PDB entry 1W7A | X-ray diffraction, 2.27 A resolution | chains A and B of the 4 polymer chains in the assembly

== Chain A (and B) ==
Name: DNA mismatch repair protein muts
Organism: Escherichia coli
Notes: chain B of this document is another copy of the same molecule, construct and numbering; everything in this record applies to it too
Reference sequence: P23909 (MUTS_ECOLI); numbering as in UniProt (aligned over 1-800)
Chain sequence (800 residues; numbered 1 to 800; the number before each row is that of its first residue):
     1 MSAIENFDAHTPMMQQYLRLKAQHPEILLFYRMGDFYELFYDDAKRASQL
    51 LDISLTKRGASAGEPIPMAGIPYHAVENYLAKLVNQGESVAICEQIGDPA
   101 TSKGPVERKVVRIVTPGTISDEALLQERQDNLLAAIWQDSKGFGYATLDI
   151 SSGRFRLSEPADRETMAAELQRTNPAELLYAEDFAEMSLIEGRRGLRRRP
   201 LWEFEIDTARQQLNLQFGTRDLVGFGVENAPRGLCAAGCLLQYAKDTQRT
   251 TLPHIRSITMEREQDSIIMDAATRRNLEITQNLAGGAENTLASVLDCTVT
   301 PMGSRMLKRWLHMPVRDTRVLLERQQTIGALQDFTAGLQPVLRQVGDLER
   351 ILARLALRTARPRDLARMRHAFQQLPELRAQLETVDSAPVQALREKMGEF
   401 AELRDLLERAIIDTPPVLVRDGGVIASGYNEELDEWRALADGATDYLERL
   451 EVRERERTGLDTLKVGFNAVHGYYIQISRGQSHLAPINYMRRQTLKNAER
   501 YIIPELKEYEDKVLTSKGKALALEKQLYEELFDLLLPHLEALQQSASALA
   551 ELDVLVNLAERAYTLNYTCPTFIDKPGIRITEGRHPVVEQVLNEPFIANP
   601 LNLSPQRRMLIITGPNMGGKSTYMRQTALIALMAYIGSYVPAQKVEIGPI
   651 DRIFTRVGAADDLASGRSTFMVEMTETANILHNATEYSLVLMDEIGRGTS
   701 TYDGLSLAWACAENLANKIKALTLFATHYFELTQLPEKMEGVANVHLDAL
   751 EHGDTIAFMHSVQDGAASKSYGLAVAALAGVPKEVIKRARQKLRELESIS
Disordered / not traced: 1, 660-667 (chain B: 1-13, 57-66, 95-107, 663-664)
Curated features (UniProtKB/Swiss-Prot):
  - binding site (ATP): Gly614 to Ser621
Bound ions: Mg2+: Ser621 (together with ATP)
Ligand contacts: ATP (adenosine-5'-triphosphate): Val588, Leu592, Pro595, Phe596, Ile597, Asn599, Pro615, Asn616, Met617, Gly618, Gly619, Lys620, Ser621, Thr622, Glu694, His760

== How chain A and chain B interact ==
Residue-residue contacts (112; chain A residue first):
  His471(A) - Thr494(B)
  His471(A) - Leu495(B)
  Arg479(A) - Arg491(B)  hydrogen bond (side chain-backbone)
  Arg479(A) - Arg492(B)
  Arg491(A) - Arg491(B)
  Arg492(A) - Thr494(B)
  Gln493(A) - Thr494(B)
  Thr494(A) - Arg491(B)
  Thr494(A) - Arg492(B)
  Thr494(A) - Gln493(B)
  Thr494(A) - Thr494(B)  hydrogen bond (backbone-side chain)
  Leu495(A) - Arg492(B)
  Lys496(A) - Val470(B)
  Lys496(A) - His471(B)
  Lys496(A) - Arg492(B)  hydrogen bond (backbone-backbone)
  Glu499(A) - Arg491(B)  salt bridge
  Asn616(A) - Phe670(B)
  Asn616(A) - Gly698(B)  hydrogen bond (side chain-backbone)
  Met617(A) - Arg667(B)
  Met617(A) - Met671(B)  hydrophobic
  Phe670(A) - Gly772(B)
  Phe670(A) - Val775(B)  hydrophobic
  Met671(A) - Val775(B)  hydrophobic
  Met674(A) - Ala776(B)  hydrophobic
  Met674(A) - Ala779(B)  hydrophobic
  Met674(A) - Val781(B)
  Thr675(A) - Ala779(B)
  Ala678(A) - Gly780(B)
  Ala678(A) - Val781(B)
  His682(A) - Gly780(B)
  His682(A) - Pro782(B)
  Arg697(A) - Arg697(B)
  Gly698(A) - Asn616(B)  hydrogen bond (backbone-side chain)
  Gly698(A) - Arg697(B)  hydrogen bond (backbone-side chain)
  Thr699(A) - Asn616(B)
  Thr699(A) - His728(B)
  Thr699(A) - Ser770(B)
  Thr699(A) - Tyr771(B)  hydrogen bond (side chain-backbone)
  Thr699(A) - Gly772(B)
  Ser700(A) - His728(B)
  Ser700(A) - Ser770(B)
  Thr701(A) - Thr701(B)
  Thr701(A) - His728(B)  hydrogen bond (backbone-backbone)
  Thr701(A) - Tyr729(B)
  Thr701(A) - Phe730(B)  hydrogen bond (side chain-backbone)
  Thr701(A) - Glu731(B)  hydrogen bond
  Tyr702(A) - Thr701(B)
  Tyr702(A) - Glu731(B)
  Tyr702(A) - Leu793(B)
  Tyr702(A) - Leu796(B)  hydrophobic
  Tyr702(A) - Ser800(B)
  Asp703(A) - Ser770(B)
  Asp703(A) - Gly772(B)  hydrogen bond (side chain-backbone)
  Asp703(A) - Leu773(B)
  Asp703(A) - Leu793(B)
  Leu705(A) - Leu796(B)  hydrophobic
  Ser706(A) - Ala789(B)
  Ser706(A) - Lys792(B)
  Ser706(A) - Leu793(B)  hydrogen bond (side chain-backbone)
  Ser706(A) - Leu796(B)
  Leu707(A) - Gly772(B)
  Leu707(A) - Leu773(B)  hydrophobic
  Leu707(A) - Ala776(B)  hydrophobic
  Leu707(A) - Ala789(B)  hydrophobic
  Trp709(A) - Arg788(B)
  Trp709(A) - Lys792(B)
  Ala710(A) - Val785(B)
  Ala710(A) - Ala789(B)
  Cys711(A) - Val785(B)
  Glu713(A) - Arg788(B)  salt bridge
  Asn714(A) - Val785(B)
  His728(A) - Gly698(B)
  His728(A) - Thr699(B)
  His728(A) - Ser700(B)
  Glu731(A) - Thr701(B)  hydrogen bond
  Ser770(A) - Ser700(B)  hydrogen bond
  Ser770(A) - Asp703(B)  hydrogen bond
  Tyr771(A) - Asp703(B)
  Gly772(A) - Thr699(B)
  Gly772(A) - Asp703(B)  hydrogen bond (backbone-side chain)
  Leu773(A) - Asp703(B)  hydrogen bond (backbone-side chain)
  Leu773(A) - Leu707(B)  hydrophobic
  Val775(A) - Phe670(B)  hydrophobic
  Val775(A) - Met671(B)  hydrophobic
  Ala776(A) - Met674(B)  hydrophobic
  Ala776(A) - Leu707(B)  hydrophobic
  Ala779(A) - Met671(B)
  Ala779(A) - Met674(B)  hydrophobic
  Ala779(A) - Thr675(B)
  Ala779(A) - Ala678(B)
  Gly780(A) - Ala678(B)
  Gly780(A) - His682(B)  hydrogen bond (backbone-side chain)
  Val781(A) - Met674(B)
  Val781(A) - Ala678(B)
  Pro782(A) - Leu681(B)  hydrophobic
  Pro782(A) - His682(B)
  Val785(A) - Leu681(B)  hydrophobic
  Val785(A) - Ala710(B)
  Val785(A) - Asn714(B)
  Arg788(A) - Ala710(B)
  Arg788(A) - Glu713(B)  salt bridge
  Ala789(A) - Ser706(B)
  Ala789(A) - Ala710(B)
  Lys792(A) - Ser706(B)
  Lys792(A) - Trp709(B)
  Leu793(A) - Tyr702(B)  hydrophobic
  Leu793(A) - Asp703(B)
  Leu793(A) - Ser706(B)  hydrogen bond (backbone-side chain)
  Leu796(A) - Tyr702(B)  hydrophobic
  Leu796(A) - Leu705(B)  hydrophobic
  Leu796(A) - Ser706(B)
  Ile799(A) - Ile799(B)  hydrophobic
Also at the interface, not in a pair above, chain A (57 interface residues in all): Val470, Ser668, Thr677, Leu681, Glu694, Tyr729
Also at the interface, not in a pair above, chain B (59 interface residues in all): Lys496, Gly614, Pro615, Met617, Ser668, Cys711, Glu797

== Overview ==
Chain A and chain B form an interface of 57 and 59 residues respectively; the contacts include 19 hydrogen
bonds and 3 salt bridges. Polar contacts include Glu499(A)-Arg491(B), Glu713(A)-Arg788(B) and
Arg479(A)-Arg491(B). Bound to chain A: ATP. From UniProt: 8 ATP-binding residues on chain A.
Both chains are DNA mismatch repair protein muts (Escherichia coli). Entry 1W7A (ATP bound MutS) was
determined by X-ray diffraction.
